PDB entry 8UW8 | electron microscopy, 2.30 A resolution | chains A and B

# Chain A
Protein: Membrane-bound transcription factor site-1 protease
From: Homo sapiens
Reference sequence: Q14703 (MBTP1_HUMAN); residue numbers follow UniProt; this construct covers 1-998
Amino-acid sequence (1026 residues; numbered 1 to 1026; the number before each row is that of its first residue):
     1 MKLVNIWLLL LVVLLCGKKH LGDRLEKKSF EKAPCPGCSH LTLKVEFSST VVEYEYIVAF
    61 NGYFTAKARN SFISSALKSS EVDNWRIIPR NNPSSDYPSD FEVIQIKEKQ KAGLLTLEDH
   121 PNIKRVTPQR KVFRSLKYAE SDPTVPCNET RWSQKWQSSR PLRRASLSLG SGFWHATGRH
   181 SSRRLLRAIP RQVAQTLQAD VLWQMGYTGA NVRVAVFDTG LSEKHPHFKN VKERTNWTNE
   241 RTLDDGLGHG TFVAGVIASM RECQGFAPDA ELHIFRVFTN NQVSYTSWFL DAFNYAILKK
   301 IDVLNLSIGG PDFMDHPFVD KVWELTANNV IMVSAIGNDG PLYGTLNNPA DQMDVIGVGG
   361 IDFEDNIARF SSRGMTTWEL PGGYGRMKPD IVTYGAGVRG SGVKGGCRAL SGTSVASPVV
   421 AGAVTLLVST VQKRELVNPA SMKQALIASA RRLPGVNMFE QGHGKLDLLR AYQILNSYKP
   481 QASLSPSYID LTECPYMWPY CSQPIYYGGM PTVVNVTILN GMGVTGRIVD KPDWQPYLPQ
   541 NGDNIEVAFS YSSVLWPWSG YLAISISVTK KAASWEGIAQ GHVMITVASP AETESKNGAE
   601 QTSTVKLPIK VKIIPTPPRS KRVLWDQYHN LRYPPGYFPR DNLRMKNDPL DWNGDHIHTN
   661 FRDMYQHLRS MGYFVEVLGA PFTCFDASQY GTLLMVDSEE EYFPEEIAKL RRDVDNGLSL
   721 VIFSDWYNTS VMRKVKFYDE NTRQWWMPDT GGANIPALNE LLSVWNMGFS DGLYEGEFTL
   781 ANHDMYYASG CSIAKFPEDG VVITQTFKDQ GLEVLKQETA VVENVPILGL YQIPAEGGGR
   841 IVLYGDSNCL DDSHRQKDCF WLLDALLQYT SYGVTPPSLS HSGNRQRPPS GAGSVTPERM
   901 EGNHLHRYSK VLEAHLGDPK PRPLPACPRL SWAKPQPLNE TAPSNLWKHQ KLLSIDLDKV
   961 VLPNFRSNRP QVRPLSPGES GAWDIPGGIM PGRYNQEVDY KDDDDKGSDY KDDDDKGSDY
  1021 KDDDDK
Disordered / not traced: 1-189, 592-597, 934-1026
Disulfides: C263-C407, C494-C501, C684-C927, C849-C859
Covalently attached groups: N-acetylglucosamine (NAG) linked to N515
Differences from the reference sequence: expression tag (999-1026)
Bound ions: Ca2+: N630, D697, E699
Residues lining bound ligands: N-acetylglucosamine (NAG; 2-acetamido-2-deoxy-beta-D-glucopyranose): N728, T729, S730, D771, G772, L773, D809
Swiss-Prot annotation at these positions:
  - active site (Charge relay system): D218, H249, S414
  - site: L186, R187 (Cleavage)
  - modified residue: S168 (Phosphoserine)
  - glycosylation (N-linked (GlcNAc...) asparagine): N236, N305, N515, N728, N939
What the authors report for this chain:
  - catalytic residues: D218, H249, N338, S414
  - post-translational modification sites: N515
  - binding site for N-acetylglucosamine: N515, Y561
  - mutagenesis - N515Q: decreased catalytic activity
  - mutagenesis - H249A, N515Q: abolished catalytic activity on SPRINGFL
  - mutagenesis - S414A: abolished catalytic activity
  - mutagenesis - S414A: abolished binding to SREBP regulating gene protein (chain B)
  - conformationally variable residues (order/disorder transition): N338

# Chain B
Protein: SREBP regulating gene protein
From: Homo sapiens
Reference sequence: Q9H741 (SPRNG_HUMAN); numbering as in UniProt (aligned over 36-205)
Amino-acid sequence (201 residues; row label = number of the first residue in the row):
    15 METDTLLLWV LLLWVPGSTG DKQEERAVRD RNLLQVHDHN QPIPWKVQFN LGNSSRPSNQ
    75 CRNSIQGKHL ITDELGYVCE RKDLLVNGCC NVNVPSTKQY CCDGCWPNGC CSAYEYCVSC
   135 CLQPNKQLLL ERFLNRAAVA FQNLFMAVED HFELCLAKCR TSSQSVQHEN TYRDPIAKYC
   195 YGESPPELFP AHHHHHHHHH H
Disordered / not traced: 15-73, 139-164, 197-215
Disulfides: C75-C103, C93-C104, C116-C134, C119-C125, C124-C194, C131-C173, C135-C169
Differences from the reference sequence: initiating methionine (15); expression tag (16-35, 206-215)
Swiss-Prot annotation at these positions:
  - glycosylation: N67 (N-linked (GlcNAc...) asparagine)
What the authors report for this chain:
  - conformationally variable residues (order/disorder transition): N139 to D164

# How chain A and chain B interact
Pairs across the interface (45; chain A residue first):
  Y285(A) with E183(B)
  T286(A) with E183(B)
  S287(A) with S177(B); E183(B), hydrogen bond
  L290(A) with T175(B); S176(B)
  D291(A) with S177(B), hydrogen bond (side chain-backbone)
  N294(A) with A171(B); R174(B); T175(B)
  I297(A) with R174(B)
  D312(A) with N184(B)
  D315(A) with E183(B); N184(B)
  H316(A) with Y186(B)
  P317(A) with T175(B); V180(B), hydrophobic; Y186(B)
  D320(A) with Y186(B), hydrogen bond; K192(B), salt bridge
  K321(A) with R174(B); T175(B), hydrogen bond (side chain-backbone)
  E324(A) with Q80(B); R174(B), salt bridge
  A327(A) with I79(B); Q80(B)
  N328(A) with I79(B); R174(B)
  V524(A) with I79(B); R95(B)
  T525(A) with G81(B); K82(B); R95(B)
  V554(A) with K82(B); H83(B)
  W556(A) with Q80(B), hydrogen bond (side chain-backbone); G81(B); K82(B)
  A591(A) with V100(B)
  N741(A) with H182(B); E183(B)
  T742(A) with H182(B); N184(B)
  R743(A) with E183(B), salt bridge
  Q744(A) with H182(B)
Also at the interface, not in a pair above, chain A (28 interface residues in all): K300, S553, P590
Also at the interface, not in a pair above, chain B (22 interface residues in all): Y128, E167, T185, Y193
The authors on this interface:
  - specific contacts: P317(A)-V180(B)
  - interface residues, chain A: P317(A), N328(A), W556(A)
  - hot spots on chain A (mutagenesis) - N328A: decreased catalytic activity with SREBP regulating gene protein (chain B)
  - hot spots on chain A (mutagenesis) - N328A: abolished binding to SREBP regulating gene protein (chain B)
  - hot spots on chain A (mutagenesis) - P317A: abolished binding to SPRINGectoR95A
  - hot spots on chain A (mutagenesis) - W556A: abolished binding to SPRINGectoV180A
  - interface residues, chain B: R95(B), R174(B)
  - hot spots on chain B (mutagenesis) - R174A: decreased catalytic activity with Membrane-bound transcription factor site-1 protease (chain A)
  - hot spots on chain B (mutagenesis) - R174A: abolished binding to Membrane-bound transcription factor site-1 protease (chain A)
  - hot spots on chain B (mutagenesis) - R95A: abolished binding to S1PectoP317A
  - hot spots on chain B (mutagenesis) - V180A: abolished binding to S1PectoW556A

# Overview
Chain A and chain B form an interface of 28 and 22 residues respectively, with 5 hydrogen bonds and 3 salt
bridges. Polar pairs include D320(A)-K192(B), E324(A)-R174(B) and R743(A)-E183(B). The paper describes a
contact between P317(A) and V180(B). From the paper: catalytic residues D218(A), H249(A) and N338(A) among
others; H249A and N515Q of chain A abolish catalytic activity on SPRINGFL; 9 substitutions were tested in all.
Chain A is Membrane-bound transcription factor site-1 protease and chain B is SREBP regulating gene protein,
both from Homo sapiens; the structure, Site-one protease and SPRING, was determined by electron microscopy
(same publication as 8UWC).
